7U7R - chains A and T of the 3 polymer chains in the assembly; structure by X-ray diffraction, 1.64 A resolution.

[Chain A]
Protein: DNA polymerase eta
Organism: Homo sapiens
Notes: EC 2.7.7.7
Reference sequence: Q9Y253 (POLH_HUMAN); residue numbers follow UniProt; this construct covers 1-432
Amino-acid sequence (435 residues; each row starts with the number of its first residue; numbers below 1 keep their minus sign (Gly-2 is residue -2)):
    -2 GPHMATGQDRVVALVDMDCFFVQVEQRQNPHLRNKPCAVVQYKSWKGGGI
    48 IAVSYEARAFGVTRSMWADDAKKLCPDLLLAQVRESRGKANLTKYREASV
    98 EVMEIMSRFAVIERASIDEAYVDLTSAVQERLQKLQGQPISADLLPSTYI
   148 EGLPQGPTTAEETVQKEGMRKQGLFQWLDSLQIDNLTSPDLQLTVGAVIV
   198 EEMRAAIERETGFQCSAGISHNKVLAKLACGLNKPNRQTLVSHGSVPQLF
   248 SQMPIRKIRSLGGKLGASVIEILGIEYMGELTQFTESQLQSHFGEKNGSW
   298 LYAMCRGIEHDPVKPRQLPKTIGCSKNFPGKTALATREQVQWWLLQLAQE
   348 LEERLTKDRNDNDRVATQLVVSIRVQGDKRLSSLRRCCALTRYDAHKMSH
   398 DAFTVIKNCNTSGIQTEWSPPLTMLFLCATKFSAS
Disordered / not traced: 155-159
Construct notes: expression tag (-2 to 0)
Bound ions: Ca2+: Asp13, Met14, Asp115 (together with XG4); K+: Asp13, Asp115, Glu116 (together with XG4)
Residues lining bound ligands: XG4 (2'-deoxy-5'-O-[(R)-hydroxy{[(R)-hydroxy(phosphonooxy)phosphoryl]amino}phosphoryl]guanosine): Asp13, Met14, Asp15, Cys16, Phe17, Phe18, Gln38, Ile48, Ala49, Tyr52, Arg55, Arg61, Leu89, Ile114, Asp115, Lys231
Curated features (UniProtKB/Swiss-Prot):
  - binding site (Mg(2+)): Asp13, Met14, Asp115, Glu116
  - binding site (Mn(2+)): Asp13, Met14, Asp115, Glu116
  - binding site (a 2'-deoxyribonucleoside 5'-triphosphate): Arg61
  - natural variant: Val37 (deletion: In XPV), Leu75 (deletion: In XPV), Arg93 (R93P: In XPV), Arg111 (R111H: In XPV), Thr122 (T122P: In XPV), Gly153 (G153D: In a breast cancer sample), Thr191 (T191P: In XPV), Gly263 (G263V: In XPV), Val266 (V266D: In XPV), Gly295 (G295R: In XPV), Arg361 (R361S: In XPV)
  - mutagenesis: Tyr52 (Y52A/F: Reduces DNA polymerase activity; Y52E: Reduces DNA polymerase activity. Increases fidelity of replication and reduces translesion bypass), Arg61 (R61A: Reduces enzymatic activity by two-thirds), Ser62 (S62G: Increased DNA polymerase activity and translesion bypass compared to wild-type), Ala68 (A68S/V: Severe reduction in thymine dimer translesion bypass), Asn324 to Pro326 (Reduces binding to chromatin and to monoubiquitinated PCNA. Abolishes binding to monoubiquitinated PCNA; when associated with 705-E--H-713 Del)

[Chain T]
Molecule: 12-nt DNA strand
Sequence (12 nucleotides; row label = number of the first residue in the row):
     1 CATTATGACGCT

[How chain A and chain T interact]
Residue-residue contacts (41):
  Gln38(A) - DT4(T)  hydrogen bond to the base
  Gln38(A) - DA5(T)  sugar contact
  Tyr39(A) - DT4(T)  phosphate contact
  Tyr39(A) - DA5(T)  hydrogen bond to the phosphate
  Trp42(A) - DA2(T)  stacking on the base
  Arg61(A) - DT4(T)  hydrogen bond to the base
  Ser62(A) - DT3(T)  base contact
  Trp64(A) - DA2(T)  phosphate contact
  Trp64(A) - DT3(T)  phosphate contact
  Lys86(A) - DT6(T)  salt bridge to the phosphate
  Ala87(A) - DA5(T)  sugar contact
  Leu89(A) - DA5(T)  phosphate contact
  Leu89(A) - DT6(T)  phosphate contact
  Arg93(A) - DT6(T)  salt bridge to the phosphate
  Arg93(A) - DG7(T)  salt bridge to the phosphate
  Lys293(A) - DG10(T)  sugar contact
  Lys311(A) - DC9(T)  salt bridge to the phosphate
  Arg313(A) - DA8(T)  salt bridge to the phosphate
  Pro316(A) - DA8(T)  phosphate contact
  Lys317(A) - DA8(T)  hydrogen bond to the phosphate
  Lys317(A) - DC9(T)  salt bridge to the phosphate
  Thr318(A) - DG7(T)  sugar contact
  Thr318(A) - DA8(T)  hydrogen bond to the phosphate
  Ile319(A) - DG7(T)  phosphate contact
  Gly320(A) - DT6(T)  sugar contact
  Gly320(A) - DG7(T)  hydrogen bond to the phosphate
  Cys321(A) - DT6(T)  phosphate contact
  Ser322(A) - DA5(T)  sugar contact
  Ser322(A) - DT6(T)  hydrogen bond to the phosphate
  Lys323(A) - DA5(T)  salt bridge to the phosphate
  Asn324(A) - DT4(T)  sugar contact
  Asn324(A) - DA5(T)  hydrogen bond to the phosphate
  Pro326(A) - DC1(T)  phosphate contact
  Pro326(A) - DA2(T)  phosphate contact
  Gly327(A) - DC1(T)  hydrogen bond to the phosphate
  Gly327(A) - DA2(T)  phosphate contact
  Lys328(A) - DA2(T)  base contact
  Thr329(A) - DA2(T)  base contact
  Arg351(A) - DT6(T)  salt bridge to the phosphate
  Arg351(A) - DG7(T)  salt bridge to the phosphate
  Leu378(A) - DT6(T)  base contact
Also at the interface, not in a pair above, chain A (33 interface residues in all): Ile48, Glu110, Arg111, Glu347, Phe423
Also at the interface, not in a pair above, chain T (11 interface residues in all): DC11

[Overview]
33 residues of chain A face 11 of chain T across their interface, with 9 hydrogen bonds, 9 salt bridges and 1
aromatic stacking contact. Among the polar pairs are Gln38(A)-DT4(T), Arg61(A)-DT4(T) and Tyr39(A)-DA5(T).
Bound to chain A: compound XG4.
Chain A is DNA polymerase eta (Homo sapiens) and chain T is a 12-nt DNA strand; the structure, Human DNA
polymerase eta-DNA-dGMPNPP ternary mismatch complex:no Me2+ soaking, was determined by X-ray diffraction,
deposited together with 7U72, 7U73, 7U74, 7U75, 7U76, 7U77 and 26 further entries.
